Entry 4JMU (X-ray diffraction, 2.00 A resolution); this record covers chain A.

[Chain A]
Protein: Gag-Pol polyprotein
From: Human immunodeficiency virus type 1 (NEW YORK-5 ISOLATE)
Notes: EC 3.4.23.16, 2.7.7.49, 2.7.7.7, 3.1.26.13, 3.1.13.2
Reference sequence: P12497 (POL_HV1N5); residue numbers follow UniProt; this construct covers 1-111
Chain sequence (112 residues; each row starts with the number of its first residue; numbering starts at 0):
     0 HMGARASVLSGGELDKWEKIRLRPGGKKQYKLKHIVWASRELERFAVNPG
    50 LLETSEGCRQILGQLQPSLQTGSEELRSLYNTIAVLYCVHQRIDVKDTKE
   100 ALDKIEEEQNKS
Unresolved in the structure: 0-5, 111
Sequence notes: expression tag (0)
Ligand contacts: 1ML (5-{4-[(4-methoxybenzoyl)amino]phenoxy}-2-{[(trans-4-methylcyclohexyl)carbonyl](propan-2-yl)amino}benzoic acid): Leu21, Arg22, Pro23, Tyr29, Lys32, His33, Trp36, Glu73, Glu74, Ser77, Asn80, Thr81, Thr97, Lys98
UniProt features mapped onto this chain:
  - region: Val7 to Leu31 (Interaction with Gp41), Leu8 to Arg43 (Interaction with host CALM1), Glu12 to Ile19 (Interaction with host AP3D1), Asp14 to His33 (Interaction with membrane phosphatidylinositol 4,5-bisphosphate and RNA), Glu73 to Ser77 (Interaction with membrane phosphatidylinositol 4,5-bisphosphate)
  - motif: Trp16 to Arg22 (Nuclear export signal), Lys26 to Lys32 (Nuclear localization signal)
  - lipidation: Gly2 (N-myristoyl glycine)
  - mutagenesis: Ser9 (S9A: Loss of ability to fuse with target cell membranes and infect host cell), Ser67 (S67A: Loss of ability to fuse with target cell membranes and infect host cell), Ser72 (S72A: Loss of ability to fuse with target cell membranes and infect host cell), Ser77 (S77A: Loss of ability to fuse with target cell membranes and infect host cell)

[Overview]
Ligands of chain A: compound 1ML. Curated annotation (UniProt) lists 4 mutagenesis sites.
Chain A is Gag-Pol polyprotein (Human immunodeficiency virus type 1 (NEW YORK-5 ISOLATE)); the structure,
Crystal structure of HIV matrix residues 1-111 in complex with inhibitor, was determined by X-ray diffraction
together with 4JVQ from the same study.
